8SMX - chains D and I of the 12 polymer chains in the assembly; structure by electron microscopy, 3.20 A resolution.

Chain D:
Name: Histone H2B type 1-J
Source organism: Homo sapiens
UniProtKB: P06899 (H2B1J_HUMAN); residues 0-123 here correspond to UniProt positions 1-124 (UniProt number = residue number + 1)
Chain sequence (128 residues; each row starts with the number of its first residue; numbers below 1 keep their minus sign (Gly-4 is residue -4)):
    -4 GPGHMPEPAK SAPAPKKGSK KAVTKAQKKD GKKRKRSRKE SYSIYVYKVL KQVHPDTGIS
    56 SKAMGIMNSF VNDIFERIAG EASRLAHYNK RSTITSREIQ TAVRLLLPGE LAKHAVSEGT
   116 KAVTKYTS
Disordered / not traced: -4 to 29
Differences from the reference sequence: expression tag (-4 to -1)
Curated features (UniProtKB/Swiss-Prot):
  - modified residue: Pro1 (N-acetylproline), Glu2 (ADP-ribosyl glutamic acid), Lys5 (N6-(2-hydroxyisobutyryl)lysine), Ser6 (ADP-ribosylserine), Lys11 (N6-(beta-hydroxybutyryl)lysine), Lys12 (N6-(2-hydroxyisobutyryl)lysine), Ser14 (Phosphoserine), Lys15 (N6-acetyllysine), Lys16 (N6-(beta-hydroxybutyryl)lysine), Lys20 (N6-(2-hydroxyisobutyryl)lysine), Lys23 (N6-(2-hydroxyisobutyryl)lysine), Lys24 (N6-(2-hydroxyisobutyryl)lysine), Lys34 (N6-(2-hydroxyisobutyryl)lysine), Glu35 (PolyADP-ribosyl glutamic acid), Ser36 (Phosphoserine), Lys43 (N6-(2-hydroxyisobutyryl)lysine), Lys46 (N6-(2-hydroxyisobutyryl)lysine), Lys57 (N6,N6-dimethyllysine), Arg79 (Dimethylated arginine), Lys85 (N6,N6,N6-trimethyllysine) and 6 more in UniProt
  - glycosylation: Ser112 (O-linked (GlcNAc) serine)
  - cross-link (Glycyl lysine isopeptide (Lys-Gly)): Lys5 (interchain with G-Cter in SUMO2), Lys20 (interchain with G-Cter in SUMO2), Lys34 (interchain with G-Cter in ubiquitin), Lys120 (interchain with G-Cter in ubiquitin)

Chain I:
Molecule: 147-nt DNA strand
Source organism: Homo sapiens
Sequence (147 nucleotides; row label = number of the first residue in the row; numbers below 1 keep their minus sign (DA-73 is residue -73)):
   -73 ATCGAGAATC CCGGTGCCGA GGCCGCTCAA TTGGTCGTAG ACAGCTCTAG CACCGCTTAA
   -13 ACGCACGTAC GCGCTGTCCC CCGCGTTTTA ACCGCCAAGG GGATTACTCC CTAGTCTCCA
    47 GGCACGTGTC AGATATATAC ATCCGAT

Interface between chain D and chain I:
Pairs across the interface (12):
  Ser32(D) - DT30(I)  hydrogen bond to the phosphate
  Arg33(D) - DC-48(I)  base contact
  Arg33(D) - DT-47(I)  base contact
  Tyr42(D) - DG-53(I)  hydrogen bond to the phosphate
  Gly53(D) - DG-53(I)  phosphate contact
  Ile54(D) - DA-54(I)  sugar contact
  Ile54(D) - DG-53(I)  hydrogen bond to the phosphate
  Ser56(D) - DA-54(I)  hydrogen bond to the phosphate
  Arg86(D) - DG-34(I)  sugar contact
  Arg86(D) - DA-33(I)  salt bridge to the phosphate
  Ser87(D) - DG-34(I)  hydrogen bond to the phosphate
  Thr88(D) - DG-34(I)  hydrogen bond to the phosphate
Other interface residues (no listed pair), chain D (11 interface residues in all): Glu35, Ser55
Other interface residues (no listed pair), chain I (11 interface residues in all): DG-52, DC-46, DA-45, DA-35

Overview:
The chain D/chain I interface involves 11 residues from each chain, with 6 hydrogen bonds and 1 salt bridge.
Among the polar pairs are Ser32(D)-DT30(I), Tyr42(D)-DG-53(I) and Ile54(D)-DG-53(I).
Chain D is Histone H2B type 1-J and chain I is a 147-nt DNA strand, both from Homo sapiens; the structure,
Cryo-EM structure of the human nucleosome core particle in complex with RNF168 and UbcH5c~Ub (UbcH5c
chemically ..., was determined by electron microscopy (same publication as 8SMW, 8SMY, 8SMZ, 8SN0, 8SN1, 8SN2
and 3 further entries).
